4UXU - chains A and B; structure by X-ray diffraction, 1.71 A resolution.

[Chain A (and B)]
Molecule: Neuronal acetylcholine receptor subunit alpha-9
From: Homo sapiens
Notes: fragment: extracellular domain; chain B of this document is another copy of the same molecule, construct and numbering; everything in this record applies to it too
UniProt: Q9UGM1 (ACHA9_HUMAN); residues 1-212 here correspond to UniProt positions 26-237 (UniProt number = residue number + 25)
Amino-acid sequence (218 residues; each row starts with the number of its first residue):
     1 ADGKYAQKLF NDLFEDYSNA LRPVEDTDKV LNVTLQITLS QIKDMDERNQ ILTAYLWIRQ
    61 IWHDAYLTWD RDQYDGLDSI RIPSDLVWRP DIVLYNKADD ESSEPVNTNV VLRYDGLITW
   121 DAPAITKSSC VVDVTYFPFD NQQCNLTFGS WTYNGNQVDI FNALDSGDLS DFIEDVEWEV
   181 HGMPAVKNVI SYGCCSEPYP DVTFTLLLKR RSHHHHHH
Disordered / not traced: 1-2, 213-218
Disulfide bonds: C130-C144, C194-C195
Covalently attached groups: N-acetylglucosamine (NAG) linked to N32, N145
Differences from the reference sequence: expression tag (213-218)
Bound ions: Na+: S191, G193
Ligand contacts: methyllycaconitine (MLK): Y95, N96, T147, S150, W151, T152, Y153, N154, Y199, D201
Curated features (UniProtKB/Swiss-Prot):
  - binding site (Na(+)): S166, D168
  - site: D121 (Key residue important for potent inhibition of the CHRNA9:CHRNA10 receptor by the alpha-conotoxin RgIA (AC P0C1D0))
  - glycosylation (N-linked (GlcNAc...) asparagine): N32, N145

[How chain A and chain B interact]
Contacting residue pairs (33):
  N162(A) with G193(B); C194(B)
  A163(A) with C194(B)
  L164(A) with G193(B); C194(B)
  D165(A) with G193(B); C194(B), hydrogen bond (side chain-backbone)
  A185(A) with Y192(B); G193(B), hydrogen bond (backbone-backbone)
  V186(A) with S191(B); Y192(B), hydrophobic
  K187(A) with V189(B); I190(B); S191(B), hydrogen bond (backbone-backbone)
  N188(A) with V189(B); I190(B)
  V189(A) with K187(B); N188(B); V189(B), hydrogen bond (backbone-backbone)
  I190(A) with K187(B); N188(B)
  S191(A) with V186(B); K187(B), hydrogen bond (backbone-backbone)
  Y192(A) with A185(B); V186(B), hydrophobic
  G193(A) with N162(B); L164(B); D165(B); A185(B), hydrogen bond (backbone-backbone)
  C194(A) with N162(B); A163(B); L164(B); D165(B), hydrogen bond (backbone-side chain)
Interface residues without a listed pair, chain A (15 interface residues in all): C195

[In short]
15 residues of chain A face 14 of chain B across their interface; the contacts include 7 hydrogen bonds. Among
the polar pairs are D165(A)-C194(B), A185(A)-G193(B) and K187(A)-S191(B). Bound to chain A:
methyllycaconitine. Covalently linked N-acetylglucosamine: at N32(A) and N145(A).
Both chains are Neuronal acetylcholine receptor subunit alpha-9 (Homo sapiens). Entry 4UXU (Crystal Structure
of the Extracellular Domain of the Human Alpha9 Nicotinic Acetylcholine Receptor In Complex with ...) was
determined by X-ray diffraction together with 4D01 and 4UY2 from the same study.
